PDB entry 3ER8 | X-ray diffraction, 3.18 A resolution | chains D and E of the 4 polymer chains in the assembly

== Chain D ==
Molecule: Poly(A) polymerase catalytic subunit
From: vaccinia virus WR
Notes: EC 2.7.7.19
UniProtKB: P23371 (PAP1_VACCV); residue numbers follow UniProt; this construct covers 1-479
Sequence (479 residues; each row starts with the number of its first residue):
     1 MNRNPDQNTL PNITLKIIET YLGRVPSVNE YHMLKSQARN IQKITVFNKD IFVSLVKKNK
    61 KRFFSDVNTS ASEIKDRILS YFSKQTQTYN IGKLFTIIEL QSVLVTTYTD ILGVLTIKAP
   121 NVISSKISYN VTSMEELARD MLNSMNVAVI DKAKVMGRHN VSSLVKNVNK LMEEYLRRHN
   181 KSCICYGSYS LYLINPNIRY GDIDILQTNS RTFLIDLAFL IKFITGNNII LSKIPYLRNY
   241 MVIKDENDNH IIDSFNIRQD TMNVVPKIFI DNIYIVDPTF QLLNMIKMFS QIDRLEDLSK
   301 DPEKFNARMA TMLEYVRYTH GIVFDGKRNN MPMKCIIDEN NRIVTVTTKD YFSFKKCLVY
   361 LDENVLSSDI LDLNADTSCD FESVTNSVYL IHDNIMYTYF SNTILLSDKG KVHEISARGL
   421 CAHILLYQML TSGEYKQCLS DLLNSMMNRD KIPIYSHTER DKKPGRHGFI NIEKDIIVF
Not modelled in the structure: 1-11, 118-129, 150-160
Differences from the reference sequence: engineered mutation Ser36 (Leu in P23371)
UniProt features mapped onto this chain:
  - active site: Asp202, Asp204
  - binding site (Ca(2+)): Asp202, Asp204, Asp253
From the paper describing this entry:
  - binding site for the 3-nt DNA/RNA hybrid strand: Ile477
  - specificity-determining residues: Ile477
  - mutagenesis - I51V, F52A, K58S: unchanged catalytic activity
  - mutagenesis - F47A, N48A, L55V, T109V: decreased catalytic activity
  - mutagenesis - T116V: abolished expression

== Chain E ==
Molecule: 5-nt DNA/RNA hybrid strand
Sequence (5 nucleotides; numbered 600 to 604; the number before each row is that of its first residue):
   600 CCUUC

== Chain D / chain E interface ==
Residue-residue contacts (18; chain D residue first):
  Lys43(D) - DC604(E)  hydrogen bond to the base
  Phe47(D) - U603(E)  base contact
  Asn48(D) - DC600(E)  hydrogen bond to the base
  Asn48(D) - U603(E)  hydrogen bond to the base
  Asp50(D) - DC600(E)  base contact
  Ile51(D) - DC601(E)  sugar contact
  Ile51(D) - U603(E)  base contact
  Phe52(D) - U603(E)  hydrogen bond to the base
  Ser54(D) - DC600(E)  hydrogen bond to the phosphate
  Ser54(D) - DC601(E)  base contact
  Leu55(D) - U602(E)  base contact
  Lys58(D) - DC601(E)  base contact
  Lys58(D) - U602(E)  base contact
  Thr109(D) - U602(E)  sugar contact
  Thr109(D) - U603(E)  hydrogen bond to the phosphate
  Gly113(D) - U602(E)  hydrogen bond to the base
  Val114(D) - U602(E)  base contact
  Thr116(D) - U602(E)  hydrogen bond to the base
Interface residues without a listed pair, chain D (15 interface residues in all): Asp110, Ile117

== Summary ==
The interface between chain D and chain E involves 15 residues on one side and 5 on the other, with 8 hydrogen
bonds. Polar contacts include Lys43(D)-DC604(E), Asn48(D)-DC600(E) and Asn48(D)-U603(E). From the paper: a
binding site for the 3-nt DNA/RNA hybrid strand at Ile477(D); F47A, N48A and L55V of chain D, among others,
reduce catalytic activity; 8 substitutions were tested in all.
Chain D is Poly(A) polymerase catalytic subunit (vaccinia virus WR) and chain E is a 5-nt DNA/RNA hybrid
strand; the structure, Crystal structure of the heterodimeric vaccinia virus mRNA polyadenylate polymerase
complex with two fragments of RNA, was determined by X-ray diffraction together with 3ER9 and 3ERC from the
same study.
